9GMW - chains A and B of the 3 polymer chains in the assembly; structure by electron microscopy, 3.00 A resolution.

== Chain A (and B) ==
Name: Schlafen family member 11
Source organism: Homo sapiens
Notes: EC 3.6.-.-; chain B of this document is another copy of the same molecule, construct and numbering; everything in this record applies to it too
Reference sequence: Q7Z7L1 (SLN11_HUMAN); residues 1-901 here = UniProt positions 1-901
Chain sequence (929 residues; numbered -27 to 901; the number before each row is that of its first residue; numbers below 1 keep their minus sign (Met-27 is residue -27)):
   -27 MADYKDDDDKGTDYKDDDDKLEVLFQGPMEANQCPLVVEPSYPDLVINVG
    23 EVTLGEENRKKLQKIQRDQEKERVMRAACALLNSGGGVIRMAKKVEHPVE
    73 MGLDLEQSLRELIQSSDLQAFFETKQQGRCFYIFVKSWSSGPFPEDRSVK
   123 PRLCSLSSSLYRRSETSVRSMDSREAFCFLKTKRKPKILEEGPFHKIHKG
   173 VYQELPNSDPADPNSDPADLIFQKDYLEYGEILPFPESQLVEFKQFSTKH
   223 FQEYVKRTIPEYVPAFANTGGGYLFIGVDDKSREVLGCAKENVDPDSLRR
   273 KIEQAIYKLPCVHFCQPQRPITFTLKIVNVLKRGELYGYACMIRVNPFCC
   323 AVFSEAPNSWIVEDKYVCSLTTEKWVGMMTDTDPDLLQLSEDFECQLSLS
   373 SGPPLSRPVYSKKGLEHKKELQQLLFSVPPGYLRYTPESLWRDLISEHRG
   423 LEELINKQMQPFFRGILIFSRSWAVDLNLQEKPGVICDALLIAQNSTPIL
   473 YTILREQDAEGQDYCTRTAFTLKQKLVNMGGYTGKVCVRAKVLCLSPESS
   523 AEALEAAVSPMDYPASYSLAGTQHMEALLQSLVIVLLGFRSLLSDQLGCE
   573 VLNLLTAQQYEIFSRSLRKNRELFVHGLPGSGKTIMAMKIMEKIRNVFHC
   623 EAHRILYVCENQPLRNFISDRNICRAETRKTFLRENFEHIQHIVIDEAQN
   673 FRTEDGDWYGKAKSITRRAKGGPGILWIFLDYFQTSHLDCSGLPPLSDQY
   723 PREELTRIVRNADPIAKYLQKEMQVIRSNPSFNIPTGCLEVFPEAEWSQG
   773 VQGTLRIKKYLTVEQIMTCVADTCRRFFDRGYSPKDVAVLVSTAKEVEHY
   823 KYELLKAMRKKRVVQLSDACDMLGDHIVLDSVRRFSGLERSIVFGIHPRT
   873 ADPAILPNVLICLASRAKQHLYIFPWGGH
Unresolved in the structure: -27 to 6, 159-187, 354-380, 520-529, 900-901
Sequence notes: initiating methionine (-27); expression tag (-26 to 0)
Ion coordination: Mn2+: Glu209, Glu214, Phe215, Asp252 (shared with 1 residue of chain T); Zn2+: His285, Cys287, Cys321, Cys322
Swiss-Prot annotation at these positions:
  - active site: Lys216
  - binding site (Mg(2+)): Glu209, Glu214
  - binding site (Zn(2+)): His285, Cys287, Cys321, Cys322
  - binding site (ATP): Gly599 to Thr606
From the paper describing this entry:
  - binding site for the 86-nt RNA strand: Ser219
  - post-translational modification sites: Ser219, Thr230, Ser753 (citing earlier work)
  - mutagenesis - S753D: decreased binding to tRNA
  - mutagenesis - S219D, T230D: decreased binding to tRNA-Leu

== Interface between chain A and chain B ==
Residue-residue contacts (66; chain A residue first):
  Glu29(A) - Lys253(B)
  Pro70(A) - Pro206(B)
  Pro70(A) - Pro208(B)
  Pro70(A) - Arg255(B)  hydrogen bond (backbone-side chain)
  Glu72(A) - Pro208(B)
  Glu72(A) - Glu209(B)
  Glu72(A) - Arg255(B)  salt bridge
  Met73(A) - Glu137(B)
  Leu75(A) - Thr138(B)
  Glu78(A) - Ser136(B)
  Glu78(A) - Glu137(B)
  Glu78(A) - Thr138(B)  hydrogen bond
  Gln79(A) - Arg141(B)  hydrogen bond
  Arg82(A) - Ser136(B)  hydrogen bond (side chain-backbone)
  Arg82(A) - Ser139(B)  hydrogen bond
  Arg82(A) - Arg141(B)
  Ser87(A) - Arg134(B)
  Ser87(A) - Glu147(B)
  Ser88(A) - Arg134(B)  hydrogen bond
  Ser88(A) - Ser136(B)  hydrogen bond (backbone-side chain)
  Ser88(A) - Arg141(B)
  Ser88(A) - Glu147(B)  hydrogen bond
  Asp89(A) - Arg134(B)  salt bridge
  Leu90(A) - Ser136(B)
  Leu90(A) - Glu137(B)
  Val121(A) - Val121(B)  hydrophobic
  Arg134(A) - Ser87(B)
  Arg134(A) - Ser88(B)  hydrogen bond
  Arg134(A) - Asp89(B)  salt bridge
  Ser136(A) - Glu78(B)
  Ser136(A) - Arg82(B)  hydrogen bond (backbone-side chain)
  Ser136(A) - Ser88(B)  hydrogen bond (side chain-backbone)
  Glu137(A) - Glu78(B)
  Thr138(A) - Glu72(B)
  Thr138(A) - Leu75(B)
  Thr138(A) - Glu78(B)  hydrogen bond
  Ser139(A) - Glu78(B)
  Ser139(A) - Arg82(B)  hydrogen bond
  Arg141(A) - Arg82(B)
  Arg141(A) - Ser88(B)
  Arg146(A) - Arg146(B)
  Glu147(A) - Ser87(B)  hydrogen bond
  Glu147(A) - Ser88(B)  hydrogen bond
  Pro208(A) - Glu72(B)
  Glu209(A) - Glu72(B)
  Lys253(A) - Glu29(B)  salt bridge
  Lys253(A) - Lys32(B)
  Arg255(A) - Pro70(B)  hydrogen bond (side chain-backbone)
  Arg255(A) - Glu72(B)  salt bridge
  Arg590(A) - Tyr722(B)
  Lys591(A) - Tyr722(B)
  Lys591(A) - Pro723(B)
  Lys591(A) - Arg724(B)  hydrogen bond (backbone-backbone)
  Lys591(A) - Glu725(B)  salt bridge
  Asn592(A) - Pro723(B)
  Arg593(A) - Tyr722(B)
  Pro695(A) - Ser719(B)
  Ser719(A) - Gly694(B)
  Ser719(A) - Pro695(B)
  Tyr722(A) - Arg590(B)
  Tyr722(A) - Arg593(B)  hydrogen bond
  Pro723(A) - Lys591(B)
  Pro723(A) - Asn592(B)
  Arg724(A) - Lys591(B)  hydrogen bond (backbone-backbone)
  Glu725(A) - Lys591(B)  salt bridge
  Glu726(A) - Arg590(B)  salt bridge
Other interface residues (no listed pair), chain A (40 interface residues in all): His69, Val71, Gln91, Gln211
Other interface residues (no listed pair), chain B (43 interface residues in all): His69, Val71, Met73, Leu90, Gln91, Thr96, Gln211, Glu726

== Overview ==
40 residues of chain A face 43 of chain B across their interface; the contacts include 19 hydrogen bonds and 8
salt bridges. Polar pairs include Glu72(A)-Arg255(B), Asp89(A)-Arg134(B) and Lys253(A)-Glu29(B). From the
paper: a binding site for the 86-nt RNA strand at Ser219(A); S219D and T230D of chain A reduce binding to
tRNA-Leu.
Chain A and chain B are both Schlafen family member 11 (Homo sapiens); the structure, SLFN11 WT dimer bound to
tRNA-Leu-TAA (pre-cleavage state), was determined by electron microscopy (same publication as 9ERD, 9ERE, 9ERF
and 9GMX).
